Entry 8F1I (electron microscopy, 3.00 A resolution); this record covers chains I and J of the 10 polymer chains in the assembly.

Chain I:
Molecule: DNA-directed RNA polymerase subunit beta
Organism: Escherichia coli
Notes: EC 2.7.7.6
Reference sequence: P0A8V2 (RPOB_ECOLI); numbering as in UniProt (aligned over 1-1342)
Sequence (1342 residues; numbered 1 to 1342; the number before each row is that of its first residue):
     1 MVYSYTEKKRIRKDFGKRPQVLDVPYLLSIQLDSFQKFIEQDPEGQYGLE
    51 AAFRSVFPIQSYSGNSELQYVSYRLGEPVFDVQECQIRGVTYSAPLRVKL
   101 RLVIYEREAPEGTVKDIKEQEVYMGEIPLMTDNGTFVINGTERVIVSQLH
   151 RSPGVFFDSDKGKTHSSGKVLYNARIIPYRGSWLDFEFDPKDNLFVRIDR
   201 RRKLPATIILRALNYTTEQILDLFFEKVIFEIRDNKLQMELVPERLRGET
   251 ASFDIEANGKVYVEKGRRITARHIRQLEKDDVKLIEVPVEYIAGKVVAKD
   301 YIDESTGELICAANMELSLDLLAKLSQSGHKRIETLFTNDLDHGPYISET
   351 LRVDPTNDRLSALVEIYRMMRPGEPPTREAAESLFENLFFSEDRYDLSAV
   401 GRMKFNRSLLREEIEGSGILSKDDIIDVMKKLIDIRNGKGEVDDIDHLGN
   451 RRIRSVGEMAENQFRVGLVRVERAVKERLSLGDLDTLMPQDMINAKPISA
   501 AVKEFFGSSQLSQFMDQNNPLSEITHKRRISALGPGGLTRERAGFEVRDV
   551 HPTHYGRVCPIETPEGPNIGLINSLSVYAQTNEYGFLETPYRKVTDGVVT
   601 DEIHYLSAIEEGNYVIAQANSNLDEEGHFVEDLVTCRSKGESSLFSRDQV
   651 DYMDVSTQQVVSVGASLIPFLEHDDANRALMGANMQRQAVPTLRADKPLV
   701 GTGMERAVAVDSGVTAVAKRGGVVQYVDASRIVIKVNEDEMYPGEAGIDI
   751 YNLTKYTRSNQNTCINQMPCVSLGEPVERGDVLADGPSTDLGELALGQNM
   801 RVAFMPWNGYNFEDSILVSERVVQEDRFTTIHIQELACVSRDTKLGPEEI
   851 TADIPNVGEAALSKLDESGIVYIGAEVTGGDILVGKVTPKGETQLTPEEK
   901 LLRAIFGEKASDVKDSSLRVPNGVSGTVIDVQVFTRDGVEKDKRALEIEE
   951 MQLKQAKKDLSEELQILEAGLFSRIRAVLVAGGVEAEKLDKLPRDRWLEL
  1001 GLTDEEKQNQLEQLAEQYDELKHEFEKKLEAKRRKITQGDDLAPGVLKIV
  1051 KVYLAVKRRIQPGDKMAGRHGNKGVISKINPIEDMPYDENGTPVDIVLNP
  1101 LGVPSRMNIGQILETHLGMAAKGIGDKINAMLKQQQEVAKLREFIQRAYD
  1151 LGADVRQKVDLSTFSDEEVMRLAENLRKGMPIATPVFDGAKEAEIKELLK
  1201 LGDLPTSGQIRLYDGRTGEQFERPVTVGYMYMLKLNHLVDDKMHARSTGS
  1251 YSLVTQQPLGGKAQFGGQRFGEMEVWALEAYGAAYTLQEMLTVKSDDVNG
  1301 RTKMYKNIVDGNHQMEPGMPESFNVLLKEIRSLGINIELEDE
Not modelled in the structure: 1, 997-1009, 1342
Curated features (UniProtKB/Swiss-Prot):
  - modified residue (N6-acetyllysine): Lys-1022, Lys-1200

Chain J:
Molecule: DNA-directed RNA polymerase subunit beta'
Organism: Escherichia coli
Notes: EC 2.7.7.6
Reference sequence: P0A8T7 (RPOC_ECOLI); numbering as in UniProt (aligned over 1-1407)
Sequence (1430 residues; numbered 1 to 1430; the number before each row is that of its first residue):
     1 MKDLLKFLKAQTKTEEFDAIKIALASPDMIRSWSFGEVKKPETINYRTFK
    51 PERDGLFCARIFGPVKDYECLCGKYKRLKHRGVICEKCGVEVTQTKVRRE
   101 RMGHIELASPTAHIWFLKSLPSRIGLLLDMPLRDIERVLYFESYVVIEGG
   151 MTNLERQQILTEEQYLDALEEFGDEFDAKMGAEAIQALLKSMDLEQECEQ
   201 LREELNETNSETKRKKLTKRIKLLEAFVQSGNKPEWMILTVLPVLPPDLR
   251 PLVPLDGGRFATSDLNDLYRRVINRNNRLKRLLDLAAPDIIVRNEKRMLQ
   301 EAVDALLDNGRRGRAITGSNKRPLKSLADMIKGKQGRFRQNLLGKRVDYS
   351 GRSVITVGPYLRLHQCGLPKKMALELFKPFIYGKLELRGLATTIKAAKKM
   401 VEREEAVVWDILDEVIREHPVLLNRAPTLHRLGIQAFEPVLIEGKAIQLH
   451 PLVCAAYNADFDGDQMAVHVPLTLEAQLEARALMMSTNNILSPANGEPII
   501 VPSQDVVLGLYYMTRDCVNAKGEGMVLTGPKEAERLYRSGLASLHARVKV
   551 RITEYEKDANGELVAKTSLKDTTVGRAILWMIVPKGLPYSIVNQALGKKA
   601 ISKMLNTCYRILGLKPTVIFADQIMYTGFAYAARSGASVGIDDMVIPEKK
   651 HEIISEAEAEVAEIQEQFQSGLVTAGERYNKVIDIWAAANDRVSKAMMDN
   701 LQTETVINRDGQEEKQVSFNSIYMMADSGARGSAAQIRQLAGMRGLMAKP
   751 DGSIIETPITANFREGLNVLQYFISTHGARKGLADTALKTANSGYLTRRL
   801 VDVAQDLVVTEDDCGTHEGIMMTPVIEGGDVKEPLRDRVLGRVTAEDVLK
   851 PGTADILVPRNTLLHEQWCDLLEENSVDAVKVRSVVSCDTDFGVCAHCYG
   901 RDLARGHIINKGEAIGVIAAQSIGEPGTQLTMRTFHIGGAASRAAAESSI
   951 QVKNKGSIKLSNVKSVVNSSGKLVITSRNTELKLIDEFGRTKESYKVPYG
  1001 AVLAKGDGEQVAGGETVANWDPHTMPVITEVSGFVRFTDMIDGQTITRQT
  1051 DELTGLSSLVVLDSAERTAGGKDLRPALKIVDAQGNDVLIPGTDMPAQYF
  1101 LPGKAIVQLEDGVQISSGDTLARIPQESGGTKDITGGLPRVADLFEARRP
  1151 KEPAILAEISGIVSFGKETKGKRRLVITPVDGSDPYEEMIPKWRQLNVFE
  1201 GERVERGDVISDGPEAPHDILRLRGVHAVTRYIVNEVQDVYRLQGVKIND
  1251 KHIEVIVRQMLRKATIVNAGSSDFLEGEQVEYSRVKIANRELEANGKVGA
  1301 TYSRDLLGITKASLATESFISAASFQETTRVLTEAAVAGKRDELRGLKEN
  1351 VIVGRLIPAGTGYAYHQDRMRRRAAGEAPAAPQVTAEDASASLAELLNAG
  1401 LGGSDNELELEVLFQGPSSGHHHHHHHHHH
Not modelled in the structure: 1-2, 935-947, 1127-1135, 1374-1430
Sequence notes: expression tag (1408-1430)
Curated features (UniProtKB/Swiss-Prot):
  - binding site (Zn(2+)): Cys-70, Cys-72, Cys-85, Cys-88, Cys-814, Cys-888, Cys-895, Cys-898
  - binding site (Mg(2+)): Asp-460, Asp-462, Asp-464
  - modified residue: Lys-983 (N6-acetyllysine)
Metal / ion sites: Zn2+ site 1: Cys-70, Cys-72, Cys-85, Cys-88; Mg2+: Asp-460, Asp-462, Asp-464; Zn2+ site 2: Cys-814, Cys-888, Cys-895, Cys-898

Interface between chain I and chain J:
Residue-residue contacts - 320 pairs, chain I then chain J:
  Gly-544(I) with Leu-788(J)
  Phe-545(I) with Asp-785(J); Leu-788(J), hydrophobic; Arg-933(J)
  Arg-548(I) with Arg-780(J); Leu-788(J)
  Asp-549(I) with Pro-750(J); Arg-780(J); Arg-933(J), salt bridge
  Val-550(I) with Phe-773(J), hydrophobic; Thr-776(J); His-777(J), hydrogen bond (backbone-side chain); Arg-780(J)
  His-551(I) with Phe-773(J)
  Tyr-555(I) with Val-769(J); Phe-773(J)
  Pro-560(I) with Thr-776(J); Arg-780(J), hydrogen bond (backbone-side chain)
  Ile-561(I) with Tyr-772(J), hydrophobic; Thr-776(J)
  Thr-563(I) with Arg-780(J)
  Gly-566(I) with Ala-787(J)
  Ile-569(I) with Leu-783(J), hydrophobic
  Gln-618(I) with Asn-768(J), hydrogen bond; Val-769(J); Leu-770(J), hydrogen bond (side chain-backbone)
  Asn-620(I) with Asn-768(J); Val-769(J)
  Thr-635(I) with Leu-770(J)
  Ser-642(I) with Leu-770(J)
  Thr-657(I) with Val-769(J)
  Val-660(I) with Val-769(J), hydrophobic; Phe-773(J), hydrophobic
  Leu-671(I) with Tyr-772(J), hydrogen bond (backbone-side chain)
  Glu-672(I) with Gly-766(J); Leu-767(J)
  His-673(I) with Phe-763(J), hydrogen bond (side chain-backbone); Arg-764(J), hydrogen bond (side chain-backbone); Glu-765(J)
  Asp-674(I) with Phe-763(J); Tyr-772(J), hydrogen bond (backbone-side chain)
  Asp-675(I) with Phe-763(J); Tyr-772(J)
  Ala-676(I) with Tyr-772(J); Ala-779(J), hydrophobic
  Asn-677(I) with Ala-779(J); Leu-783(J)
  Ala-679(I) with Tyr-772(J)
  Leu-680(I) with Leu-783(J), hydrophobic
  Phe-804(I) with Ala-637(J); Ser-638(J), hydrogen bond (backbone-side chain)
  Met-805(I) with Ala-633(J); Ala-637(J)
  Pro-806(I) with Ala-633(J); Ala-637(J)
  Asn-808(I) with Pro-359(J); Ala-633(J)
  Gly-809(I) with Val-357(J); Pro-359(J); Phe-629(J)
  Tyr-810(I) with Pro-359(J)
  Phe-812(I) with Pro-451(J), hydrophobic; Phe-461(J); Gln-504(J); Asp-505(J); Phe-629(J), hydrophobic
  Glu-813(I) with Asp-460(J); Phe-461(J), hydrogen bond (backbone-backbone); Gln-504(J); Arg-731(J), salt bridge
  Asp-814(I) with Phe-461(J); Asp-462(J)
  Ser-815(I) with Val-357(J); Phe-461(J)
  Arg-841(I) with Asp-256(J)
  Gly-1063(I) with Thr-356(J)
  Lys-1065(I) with Asp-462(J)
  Lys-1073(I) with Asp-462(J)
  Val-1075(I) with Thr-356(J); Phe-461(J); Asp-462(J); Gly-463(J)
  Ile-1076(I) with Thr-356(J)
  Ser-1077(I) with Val-357(J)
  Asn-1099(I) with Gln-504(J)
  Pro-1100(I) with Ser-638(J); Val-639(J), hydrophobic; Met-725(J)
  Leu-1101(I) with Gln-504(J); Leu-508(J), hydrophobic; Ala-730(J), hydrophobic; Arg-731(J), hydrogen bond (backbone-side chain)
  Val-1103(I) with Val-639(J), hydrophobic
  Pro-1104(I) with Met-725(J), hydrophobic; Gln-736(J)
  Ser-1105(I) with Arg-731(J)
  Met-1107(I) with Gln-736(J); Gln-739(J); Leu-740(J), hydrophobic
  Ile-1109(I) with Ile-641(J), hydrophobic; Met-644(J), hydrophobic; Leu-740(J), hydrophobic; Phe-763(J), hydrophobic
  Ile-1112(I) with Val-639(J), hydrophobic
  Leu-1113(I) with Ile-641(J), hydrophobic
  His-1116(I) with Ile-641(J)
  Phe-1187(I) with Leu-767(J); Tyr-772(J), hydrophobic
  Glu-1192(I) with Ile-641(J); Asp-642(J); Arg-764(J), salt bridge
  Lys-1196(I) with Asp-642(J), salt bridge
  Gln-1209(I) with Gly-640(J)
  Glu-1219(I) with Arg-634(J), salt bridge
  Phe-1221(I) with Ala-633(J)
  Glu-1222(I) with Tyr-512(J), hydrogen bond; Tyr-537(J), hydrogen bond; Arg-634(J); Ser-635(J)
  Arg-1223(I) with Ser-635(J); Gly-636(J); Phe-719(J), hydrogen bond (side chain-backbone); Ser-721(J), hydrogen bond; Met-724(J)
  Pro-1224(I) with Gly-636(J)
  Val-1225(I) with Gly-636(J); Ser-638(J)
  Thr-1226(I) with Ser-638(J), hydrogen bond (backbone-side chain); Val-639(J), hydrogen bond (side chain-backbone); Gly-640(J)
  Val-1239(I) with Lys-445(J)
  Asp-1240(I) with Lys-445(J), salt bridge
  Lys-1242(I) with Arg-352(J); Val-354(J); Gln-465(J)
  Met-1243(I) with Arg-352(J); Ser-353(J); Lys-371(J); Met-372(J), hydrophobic; Lys-445(J)
  His-1244(I) with Gly-351(J); Arg-352(J), hydrogen bond (backbone-backbone); Met-372(J)
  Ala-1245(I) with Ser-350(J); Met-372(J), hydrophobic; Glu-375(J)
  Arg-1246(I) with Asp-348(J), salt bridge; Tyr-349(J), hydrogen bond (backbone-backbone); Ser-350(J), hydrogen bond (backbone-backbone); Glu-375(J); Leu-376(J)
  Ser-1247(I) with Asp-348(J); Tyr-349(J); Glu-375(J); Pro-379(J)
  Tyr-1251(I) with Asp-348(J), hydrogen bond
  Leu-1253(I) with Arg-99(J), hydrogen bond (backbone-side chain)
  Val-1254(I) with Arg-99(J), hydrogen bond (backbone-side chain); Asp-248(J); Leu-249(J); Pro-251(J)
  Thr-1255(I) with Arg-337(J)
  Gln-1257(I) with Asn-341(J), hydrogen bond (side chain-backbone); Lys-345(J)
  Pro-1258(I) with Arg-346(J); Asp-348(J)
  Leu-1259(I) with Arg-346(J)
  Gly-1260(I) with Arg-346(J)
  Phe-1265(I) with Glu-375(J)
  Gly-1267(I) with Arg-346(J), hydrogen bond (backbone-side chain); Val-347(J); Ser-350(J)
  Gln-1268(I) with Arg-346(J); Val-347(J), hydrogen bond (backbone-backbone); Ser-350(J), hydrogen bond (backbone-side chain); Gly-351(J); Arg-352(J), hydrogen bond
  Arg-1269(I) with Arg-339(J); Gln-340(J), hydrogen bond (side chain-backbone); Gly-344(J), hydrogen bond (side chain-backbone); Lys-345(J)
  Phe-1270(I) with Gly-344(J); Lys-345(J), hydrogen bond (backbone-backbone)
  Glu-1272(I) with Leu-343(J); Arg-798(J), salt bridge
  Met-1273(I) with Thr-428(J)
  Glu-1274(I) with Asn-424(J); Thr-428(J), hydrogen bond; Ile-434(J)
  Val-1275(I) with Leu-343(J)
  Trp-1276(I) with Arg-798(J); Val-801(J); Val-917(J); Gln-921(J)
  Ala-1277(I) with Thr-428(J); Arg-431(J); Ile-434(J), hydrophobic; Gln-921(J)
  Leu-1278(I) with Met-484(J), hydrophobic
  Glu-1279(I) with Ala-914(J); Leu-1347(J); Val-1351(J); Ile-1357(J)
  Ala-1280(I) with Arg-431(J), hydrogen bond (backbone-side chain); Ile-918(J); Gln-921(J)
  Tyr-1281(I) with Arg-431(J), hydrogen bond (side chain-backbone); Leu-432(J); Ile-434(J), hydrogen bond (side chain-backbone); Gln-435(J); Leu-483(J); Met-484(J), hydrophobic; Asn-489(J)
  Gly-1282(I) with Gly-1360(J); Thr-1361(J), hydrogen bond (backbone-backbone)
  Ala-1283(I) with Glu-479(J)
  Ala-1284(I) with Glu-479(J); Leu-1356(J); Thr-1361(J); Gly-1362(J)
  Tyr-1285(I) with Glu-475(J); Glu-479(J), hydrogen bond (backbone-side chain); Leu-1356(J); Thr-1361(J)
  Thr-1286(I) with Leu-422(J); Ala-476(J); Glu-479(J), hydrogen bond
  Gln-1288(I) with Gly-1354(J); Leu-1356(J)
  Glu-1289(I) with Pro-471(J); Leu-472(J), hydrogen bond (side chain-backbone); Thr-473(J), hydrogen bond (side chain-backbone); Ala-476(J)
  Met-1290(I) with Val-347(J); Leu-422(J), hydrophobic; His-469(J)
  Leu-1291(I) with Lys-345(J), hydrogen bond (backbone-side chain); Val-1351(J), hydrophobic
  Thr-1292(I) with Gly-1354(J)
  Lys-1294(I) with Val-347(J); Asp-348(J), hydrogen bond (backbone-backbone); Tyr-349(J); Val-470(J), hydrogen bond (side chain-backbone); Leu-472(J)
  Ser-1295(I) with Lys-345(J); Arg-346(J), hydrogen bond (side chain-backbone)
  Asp-1296(I) with Lys-345(J), salt bridge
  Tyr-1305(I) with Tyr-349(J); Pro-379(J), hydrophobic; Tyr-382(J)
  Ile-1308(I) with Pro-379(J), hydrophobic; Phe-380(J); Leu-472(J), hydrophobic
  Val-1309(I) with Gly-383(J); Glu-386(J)
  His-1313(I) with Phe-380(J); Leu-472(J); Thr-473(J); Leu-474(J), hydrogen bond (backbone-backbone); Gln-477(J)
  Gln-1314(I) with Thr-473(J)
  Met-1319(I) with Phe-17(J), hydrophobic
  Pro-1320(I) with Lys-345(J); Val-1353(J)
  Glu-1321(I) with Arg-99(J)
  Ser-1322(I) with Asn-341(J), hydrogen bond (side chain-backbone); Leu-342(J); Lys-345(J)
  Phe-1323(I) with Ile-20(J), hydrophobic; Leu-342(J); Ile-1352(J), hydrophobic
  Val-1325(I) with Arg-99(J); Leu-249(J), hydrophobic; Arg-337(J)
  Leu-1326(I) with Arg-337(J); Phe-338(J), hydrophobic; Leu-342(J), hydrophobic
  Lys-1328(I) with Glu-100(J); Leu-245(J); Leu-249(J)
  Glu-1329(I) with Met-330(J); Ile-331(J); Arg-337(J), salt bridge
  Ile-1330(I) with Ile-331(J), hydrophobic
  Arg-1331(I) with Trp-33(J); Met-102(J)
  Ser-1332(I) with Met-102(J); Leu-245(J); Leu-327(J)
  Leu-1333(I) with His-113(J), hydrogen bond (backbone-side chain); Trp-115(J), hydrophobic; Leu-307(J), hydrophobic; Leu-327(J), hydrophobic; Ile-331(J), hydrophobic
  Gly-1334(I) with Ala-25(J)
  Ile-1335(I) with Ile-22(J), hydrophobic; Ala-23(J); Trp-115(J), hydrophobic
  Asn-1336(I) with Lys-21(J); Ile-22(J); Ala-23(J), hydrogen bond (backbone-backbone); Met-29(J); Trp-33(J)
  Ile-1337(I) with Ile-20(J), hydrophobic; Lys-21(J)
  Glu-1338(I) with Ile-20(J); Lys-21(J), hydrogen bond (backbone-backbone)
  Leu-1339(I) with Glu-15(J); Phe-17(J), hydrophobic; Ala-19(J); Ile-20(J), hydrophobic
  Glu-1340(I) with Phe-17(J); Asp-18(J), hydrogen bond (backbone-backbone); Ala-19(J), hydrogen bond (backbone-backbone); Lys-21(J); Arg-1341(J), salt bridge
  Asp-1341(I) with Glu-16(J); Phe-17(J); Asp-18(J); Arg-1341(J), salt bridge
Interface residues without a listed pair, chain I (161 interface residues in all): Glu-546, Pro-552, His-554, Cys-559, Pro-567, Gly-570, Arg-637, Leu-644, Trp-807, Lys-844, Gln-1061, Pro-1062, Gly-1074, Arg-1106, Ser-1207, Thr-1248, Gln-1256, Gly-1261, Gly-1271, Leu-1287, Asn-1299, Arg-1301, Met-1304, Met-1315, Gly-1318
Interface residues without a listed pair, chain J (178 interface residues in all): Thr-12, Thr-14, Leu-24, Arg-47, Pro-243, Gly-257, Ile-355, Tyr-360, Lys-378, Ile-394, Ala-426, Leu-429, His-430, Ala-446, Cys-454, Ala-467, Ser-503, Arg-538, Ala-630, Ala-632, Asp-643, Asn-720, Arg-744, Thr-757, Ser-775, Lys-781, Ala-784, Glu-913, Met-932, Leu-1332, Ala-1336, Arg-1355

In short:
The interface between chain I and chain J involves 161 residues on one side and 178 on the other, with 51
hydrogen bonds and 12 salt bridges. Polar pairs include Asp-549(I)/Arg-933(J), Glu-813(I)/Arg-731(J) and
Glu-1192(I)/Arg-764(J).
Here chain I is DNA-directed RNA polymerase subunit beta and chain J is DNA-directed RNA polymerase subunit
beta', both from Escherichia coli. Entry 8F1I (SigN RNA polymerase early-melted intermediate bound to mismatch
fragment dhsU36mm1 (-12T)) was determined by electron microscopy (same publication as 8F1J and 8F1K).
